4D1U - chain A; structure by X-ray diffraction, 1.80 A resolution.

== Chain A ==
Molecule: Metallo-B-lactamase
Organism: Pseudomonas aeruginosa
UniProtKB: Q840P9 (Q840P9_PSEAI); the author numbering skips numbers that UniProt does not, so the offset changes along the chain: 0-45 = UniProt 1-46; 47-64 = UniProt 47-64; 66-100 = UniProt 65-99; 102-107 = UniProt 100-105; 6 more segments
Sequence (265 residues; each row starts with the number of its first residue; note: 36 numbers in that range are skipped by the numbering (no residue carries them; nothing is unmodelled there); numbering starts at 0):
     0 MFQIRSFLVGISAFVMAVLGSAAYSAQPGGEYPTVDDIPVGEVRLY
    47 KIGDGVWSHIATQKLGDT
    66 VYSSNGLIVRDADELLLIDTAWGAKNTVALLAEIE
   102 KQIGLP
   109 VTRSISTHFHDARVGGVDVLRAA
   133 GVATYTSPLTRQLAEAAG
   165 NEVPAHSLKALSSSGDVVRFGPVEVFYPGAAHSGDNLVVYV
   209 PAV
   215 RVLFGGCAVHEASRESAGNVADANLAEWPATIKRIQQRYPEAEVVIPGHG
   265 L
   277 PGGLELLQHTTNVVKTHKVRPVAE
Disordered / not traced: 0-29, 292-300
Differences from the reference sequence: engineered mutation A120 (Asp117 in Q840P9)
Ion coordination: Zn2+: H116, H118, H196
Curated features (UniProtKB/Swiss-Prot):
  - binding site (Zn(2+)): H116, H118, H196, C221, H263
Reported in the primary citation:
  - Zn2+ coordination: H116, H118, H196
  - conformationally variable residues (loop rearrangement, side-chain flip): K60 to V66, H263
  - mutagenesis - F218Y: increased catalytic activity on cephalosporins
  - mutagenesis - F218Y: increased binding to penicillin and ampicillin
  - mutagenesis - F218Y (10-fold): increased catalytic activity on imipenem
  - mutagenesis - F218Y: unchanged catalytic activity on meropenem and ertapenem
  - mutagenesis - F218Y (Tm 57.1 degC), H224Y (Tm 62.9 degC): increased stability
  - mutagenesis - H224Y: increased catalytic activity on cefepime
  - mutagenesis - H224Y: increased catalytic activity on cefoxitin
  - mutagenesis - H224Y: increased catalytic activity on ceftazidime

== Summary ==
H116, H118 and H196 coordinate Zn2+. UniProt lists 5 Zn2+-binding residues. The paper reports that F218Y and
H224Y increase stability; Zn2+ coordination by H116, H118 and H196.
Chain A is Metallo-B-lactamase (Pseudomonas aeruginosa); the structure, A D120A mutant of VIM-7 from
Pseudomonas aeruginosa, was determined by X-ray diffraction, deposited together with 4D1T, 4D1V and 4D1W.
